Entry 8USD (electron microscopy, 2.70 A resolution); this record covers chains U and B of the 5 polymer chains in the assembly.

# Chain U
Name: 26S proteasome non-ATPase regulatory subunit 1
From: Homo sapiens
Reference sequence: Q99460 (PSMD1_HUMAN); numbering as in UniProt (aligned over 1-953)
Amino-acid sequence (953 residues; row label = number of the first residue in the row):
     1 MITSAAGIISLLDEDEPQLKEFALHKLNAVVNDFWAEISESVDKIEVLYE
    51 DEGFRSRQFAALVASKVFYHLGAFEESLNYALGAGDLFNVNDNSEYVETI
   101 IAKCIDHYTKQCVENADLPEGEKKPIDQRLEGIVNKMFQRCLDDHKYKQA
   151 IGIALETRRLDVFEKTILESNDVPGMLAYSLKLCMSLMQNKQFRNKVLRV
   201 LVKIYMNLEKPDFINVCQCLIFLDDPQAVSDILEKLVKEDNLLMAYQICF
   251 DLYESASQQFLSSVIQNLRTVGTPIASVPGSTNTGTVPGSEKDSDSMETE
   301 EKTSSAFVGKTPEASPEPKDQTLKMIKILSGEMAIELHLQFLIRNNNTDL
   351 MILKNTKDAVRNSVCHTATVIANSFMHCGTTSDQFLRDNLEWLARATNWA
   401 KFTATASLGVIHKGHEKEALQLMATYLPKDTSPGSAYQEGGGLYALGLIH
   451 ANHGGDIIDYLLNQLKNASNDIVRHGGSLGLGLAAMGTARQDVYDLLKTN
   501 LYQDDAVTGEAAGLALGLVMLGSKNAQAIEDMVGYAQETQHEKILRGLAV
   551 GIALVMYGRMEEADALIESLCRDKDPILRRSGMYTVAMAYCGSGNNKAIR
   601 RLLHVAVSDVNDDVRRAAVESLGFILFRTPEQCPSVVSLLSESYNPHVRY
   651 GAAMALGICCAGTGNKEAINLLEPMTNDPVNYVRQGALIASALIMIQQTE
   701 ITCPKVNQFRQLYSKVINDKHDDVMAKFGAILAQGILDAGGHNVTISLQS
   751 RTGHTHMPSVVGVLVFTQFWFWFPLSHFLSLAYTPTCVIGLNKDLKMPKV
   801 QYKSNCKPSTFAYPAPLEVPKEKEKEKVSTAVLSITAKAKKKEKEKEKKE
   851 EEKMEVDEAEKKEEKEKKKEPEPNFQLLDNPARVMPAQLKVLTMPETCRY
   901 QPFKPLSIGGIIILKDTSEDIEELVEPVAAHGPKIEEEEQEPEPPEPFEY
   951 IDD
Disordered / not traced: 1-827, 839-953
UniProt features mapped onto this chain:
  - modified residue: Met1 (N-acetylmethionine), Thr273 (Phosphothreonine), Ser290 (Phosphoserine), Lys310 (N6-acetyllysine), Thr311 (Phosphothreonine), Ser315 (Phosphoserine), Lys720 (N6-acetyllysine), Thr830 (Phosphothreonine), Ser834 (Phosphoserine)

# Chain B
Name: 26S proteasome regulatory subunit 4
From: Homo sapiens
Reference sequence: P62191 (PRS4_HUMAN); residues 1-440 here = UniProt positions 1-440
Amino-acid sequence (440 residues; each row starts with the number of its first residue):
     1 MGQSQSGGHGPGGGKKDDKDKKKKYEPPVPTRVGKKKKKTKGPDAASKLP
    51 LVTPHTQCRLKLLKLERIKDYLLMEEEFIRNQEQMKPLEEKQEEERSKVD
   101 DLRGTPMSVGTLEEIIDDNHAIVSTSVGSEHYVSILSFVDKDLLEPGCSV
   151 LLNHKVHAVIGVLMDDTDPLVTVMKVEKAPQETYADIGGLDNQIQEIKES
   201 VELPLTHPEYYEEMGIKPPKGVILYGPPGTGKTLLAKAVANQTSATFLRV
   251 VGSELIQKYLGDGPKLVRELFRVAEEHAPSIVFIDEIDAIGTKRYDSNSG
   301 GEREIQRTMLELLNQLDGFDSRGDVKVIMATNRIETLDPALIRPGRIDRK
   351 IEFPLPDEKTKKRIFQIHTSRMTLADDVTLDDLIMAKDDLSGADIKAICT
   401 EAGLMALRERRMKVTNEDFKKSKENVLYKKQEGTPEGLYL
Disordered / not traced: 1-42, 85-440
UniProt features mapped onto this chain:
  - binding site (ATP): Gly226 to Thr233
  - modified residue: Ser4 (Phosphoserine), Thr53 (Phosphothreonine), Lys258 (N6-acetyllysine), Thr434 (Phosphothreonine), Tyr439 (Phosphotyrosine)
  - lipidation: Gly2 (N-myristoyl glycine)
  - cross-link: Lys237 (Glycyl lysine isopeptide (Lys-Gly) (interchain with G-Cter in ubiquitin))
  - natural variant: Ile328 (I328T: In BKAH; uncertain significance)

# Interface between chain U and chain B
Contacting residue pairs (10; chain U residue first):
  Val828(U) - Arg80(B)
  Ser829(U) - Glu77(B)
  Thr830(U) - Glu77(B)
  Ala831(U) - Leu73(B)  hydrophobic
  Ala831(U) - Glu77(B)  hydrogen bond (backbone-side chain)
  Val832(U) - Leu73(B)
  Leu833(U) - Asp70(B)
  Leu833(U) - Met74(B)  hydrophobic
  Ser834(U) - Glu66(B)
  Ser834(U) - Asp70(B)  hydrogen bond
Other interface residues (no listed pair), chain U (8 interface residues in all): Ile835
Other interface residues (no listed pair), chain B (9 interface residues in all): Arg67, Asn81, Gln84

# Overview
Chain U and chain B form an interface of 8 and 9 residues respectively, with 2 hydrogen bonds. Polar pairs
include Ala831(U)-Glu77(B) and Ser834(U)-Asp70(B). UniProt lists 8 ATP-binding residues on chain B.
Chain U is 26S proteasome non-ATPase regulatory subunit 1 and chain B is 26S proteasome regulatory subunit 4,
both from Homo sapiens; the structure, Rpn1/Nub1UBL-focused alignment of the non-substrate-engaged human 26S
proteasome, was determined by electron microscopy.
